Entry 4GUH (X-ray diffraction, 1.95 A resolution); this record covers chains A and B.

Chain A (and B):
Molecule: 3-dehydroquinate dehydratase
Source organism: Salmonella enterica subsp. enterica serovar Typhimurium
Notes: EC 4.2.1.10; chain B of this document is another copy of the same molecule, construct and numbering; everything in this record applies to it too
UniProt: P58687 (AROD_SALTY); residues 1-252 here = UniProt positions 1-252
Sequence (276 residues; numbered -23 to 252; the number before each row is that of its first residue; numbers below 1 keep their minus sign (Met-23 is residue -23)):
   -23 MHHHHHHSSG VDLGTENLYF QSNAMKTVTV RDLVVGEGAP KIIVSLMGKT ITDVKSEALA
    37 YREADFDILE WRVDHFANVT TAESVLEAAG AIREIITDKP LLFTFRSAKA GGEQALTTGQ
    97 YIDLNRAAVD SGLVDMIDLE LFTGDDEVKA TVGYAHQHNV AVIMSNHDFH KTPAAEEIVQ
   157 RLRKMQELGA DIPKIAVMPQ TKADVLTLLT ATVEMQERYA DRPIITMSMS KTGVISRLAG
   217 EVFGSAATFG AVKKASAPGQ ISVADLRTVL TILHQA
Unresolved in the structure: -23 to -8, 252 (chain B: -18 to -8)
Glycans and other covalent adducts: 3-dehydroshikimate (3DS) linked to Lys170
Construct notes: expression tag (-23 to 0); engineered mutation Ala86 (Glu in P58687)
Small-molecule neighbours: 3-dehydroshikimate (3DS; (4S,5R)-4,5-dihydroxy-3-oxocyclohex-1-ene-1-carboxylic acid): Ser21, Glu46, Arg48, Thr80, Arg82, His143, Ala172, Met203, Met205, Arg213, Phe225, Ser232, Ala233, Gln236
Swiss-Prot annotation at these positions:
  - active site: His143 (Proton donor/acceptor), Lys170 (Schiff-base intermediate with substrate)
  - binding site (3-dehydroquinate): Ser21, Glu46 to Arg48, Arg82, Arg213, Ser232, Gln236
  - mutagenesis: Lys170 (K170M: Abolishes enzyme activity and 1.5-fold reduction of the affinity for 3-dehydroquinate), Ser232 (S232A: Reduces enzyme activity 50-fold), Gln236 (Q236A: Nearly abolishes enzyme activity)
What the authors report for this chain:
  - mutagenesis - E86A (17-fold): decreased catalytic activity
  - catalytic residues: His143, Lys170 (citing earlier work)

Interface between chain A and chain B:
Pairs across the interface - 32 pairs, chain A then chain B:
  Lys178(A) with Val189(B); Glu193(B); Val218(B), hydrogen bond (side chain-backbone); Phe219(B)
  Val181(A) with Phe219(B), hydrophobic
  Leu182(A) with Leu185(B), hydrophobic; Thr186(B); Phe219(B), hydrophobic
  Leu185(A) with Leu182(B)
  Thr186(A) with Leu182(B)
  Lys207(A) with Leu249(B); His250(B); Gln251(B), hydrogen bond (side chain-backbone); Ala252(B)
  Thr208(A) with Val218(B)
  Ile211(A) with Ile211(B), hydrophobic; Ala215(B), hydrophobic
  Leu214(A) with Leu249(B), hydrophobic
  Ala215(A) with Ile211(B), hydrophobic
  Val218(A) with Lys178(B), hydrogen bond (backbone-side chain); Thr208(B)
  Phe219(A) with Lys178(B); Val181(B), hydrophobic; Leu182(B), hydrophobic; Ile211(B), hydrophobic
  Ile237(A) with Ile248(B), hydrophobic
  Asp241(A) with Ile248(B); Gln251(B), hydrogen bond
  Thr244(A) with Thr244(B)
  Ile248(A) with Asp241(B); Val245(B), hydrophobic
  Leu249(A) with Leu214(B), hydrophobic
Other interface residues (no listed pair), chain A (20 interface residues in all): Val189, Val210, Val245
Other interface residues (no listed pair), chain B (24 interface residues in all): Ala179, Val210, Ile237

In short:
20 residues of chain A and 24 residues of chain B are in contact; the contacts include 4 hydrogen bonds. Polar
contacts include Lys178(A)-Val218(B), Lys207(A)-Gln251(B) and Asp241(A)-Gln251(B). 3-dehydroshikimate is
covalently linked to Lys170(A). The paper reports catalytic residues His143(A) and Lys170(A); E86A of chain A
reduces catalytic activity.
Chain A and chain B are both 3-dehydroquinate dehydratase (Salmonella enterica subsp. enterica serovar
Typhimurium); the structure, 1.95 Angstrom Crystal Structure of the Salmonella enterica 3-Dehydroquinate
Dehydratase (aroD) E86A Mutant in Complex with ..., was determined by X-ray diffraction, deposited together
with 4GUF and 4GUG.
